PDB entry 4YH7 | X-ray diffraction, 4.40 A resolution (low resolution: residue-level contacts below are approximate; hydrogen-bond / salt-bridge calls are withheld) | chains A and B

== Chain A ==
Name: Receptor-type tyrosine-protein phosphatase delta
From: Mus musculus
Notes: EC 3.1.3.48
UniProt: Q64487 (PTPRD_MOUSE), isoform Q64487-12; residues 28-861 here correspond to UniProt positions 21-854 (UniProt number = residue number - 7)
Sequence (841 residues; numbered 28 to 868; the number before each row is that of its first residue):
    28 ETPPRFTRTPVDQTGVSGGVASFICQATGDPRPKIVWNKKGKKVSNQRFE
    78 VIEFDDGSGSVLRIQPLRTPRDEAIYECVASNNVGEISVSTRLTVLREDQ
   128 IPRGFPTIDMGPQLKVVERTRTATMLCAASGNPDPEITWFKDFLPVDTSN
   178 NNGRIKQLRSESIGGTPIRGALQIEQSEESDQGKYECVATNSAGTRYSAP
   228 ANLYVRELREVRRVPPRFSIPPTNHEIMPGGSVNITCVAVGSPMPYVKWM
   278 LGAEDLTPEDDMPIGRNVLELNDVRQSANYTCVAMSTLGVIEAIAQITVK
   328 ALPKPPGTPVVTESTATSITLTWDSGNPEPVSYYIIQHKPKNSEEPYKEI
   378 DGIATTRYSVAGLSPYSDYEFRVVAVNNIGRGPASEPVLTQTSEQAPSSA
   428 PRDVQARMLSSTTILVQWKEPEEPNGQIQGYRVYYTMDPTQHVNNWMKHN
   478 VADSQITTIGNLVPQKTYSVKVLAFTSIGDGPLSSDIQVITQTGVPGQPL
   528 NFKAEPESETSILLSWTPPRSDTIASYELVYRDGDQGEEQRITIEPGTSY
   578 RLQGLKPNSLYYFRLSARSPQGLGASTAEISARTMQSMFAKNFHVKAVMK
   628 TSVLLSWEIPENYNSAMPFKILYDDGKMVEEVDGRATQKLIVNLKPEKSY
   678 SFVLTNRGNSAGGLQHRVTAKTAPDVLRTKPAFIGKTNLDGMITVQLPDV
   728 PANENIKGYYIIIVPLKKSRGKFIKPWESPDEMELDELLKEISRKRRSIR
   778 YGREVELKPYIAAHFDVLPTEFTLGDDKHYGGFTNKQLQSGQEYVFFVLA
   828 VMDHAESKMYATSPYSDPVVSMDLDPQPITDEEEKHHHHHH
Unresolved in the structure: 613-868
Cystine bridges: Cys52-Cys105, Cys264-Cys309
Construct notes: expression tag (862-868)
UniProt features mapped onto this chain:
  - region: Glu188 to Arg196 (Mini-exon peptide A9), Glu234 to Glu237 (Mini-exon peptide B)
  - site: Tyr273 (Required for interaction with IL1RAP)
  - glycosylation (N-linked (GlcNAc...) asparagine): Asn261, Asn306
From the paper describing this entry:
  - mutagenesis - R75A: decreased signaling

== Chain B ==
Name: Interleukin-1 receptor accessory protein-like 1
From: Mus musculus
UniProt: P59823 (IRPL1_MOUSE); residue numbers follow UniProt; this construct covers 19-352
Sequence (348 residues; numbered 12 to 359; the number before each row is that of its first residue):
    12 AQPAARDLKVVTKRGSADGCTDWSVDIKKYQVLVGEPVRIKCALFYGYIR
    62 TNYSLAQSAGLSLMWYKSSGPGDFEEPIAFDGSRMSKEEDSIWFRPTLLQ
   112 DSGLYACVIRNSTYCMKVSISLTVGENDTGLCYNSKMKYFEKAELSKSKE
   162 ISCRDIEDFLLPTREPEILWYKECRTKAWRPSIVFKRDTLLIKEVKEDDI
   212 GNYTCELKYGGFVVRRTTELTVTAPLTDKPPKLLYPMESKLTVQETQLGG
   262 SANLTCRAFFGYSGDVSPLIYWMKGEKFIEDLDENRVWESDIRILKEHLG
   312 EQEVSISLIVDSVEEGDLGNYSCYVENGNGRRHASVLLHKRKHHHHHH
Unresolved in the structure: 12-30, 172-175, 359
Cystine bridges: Cys31-Cys126, Cys53-Cys118, Cys143-Cys185, Cys164-Cys216, Cys267-Cys334
Covalent attachments: N-acetylglucosamine (NAG) linked to Asn122, Asn138, Asn213, Asn264
Construct notes: expression tag (12-18, 353-359)
UniProt features mapped onto this chain:
  - site: Trp34 (Essential for interaction with PTPRD)
  - glycosylation (N-linked (GlcNAc...) asparagine): Asn63, Asn122, Asn138, Asn213, Asn264, Asn331
  - mutagenesis: Trp34 (W34A: Abolishes Interaction with PTPRD. Abolishes synaptogenesis), Asp37 (D37A: Decreases affinity for PTPRD. Significantly decreases synaptogenesis), Met75 to Tyr77 (Decreases affinity for PTPRD; when associated with 88-A--A-91. Significantly decreases synaptogenesis; when associated with 88-A--A-91), Pro88 to Phe91 (Decreases affinity for PTPRD; when associated with 75-A--A-77. Significantly decreases synaptogenesis; when associated with 88-A--A-91), Asp292 (D292A: Decreases affinity for PTPRD. Significantly decreases synaptogenesis)

== Interface between chain A and chain B ==
Contacting residue pairs (47; chain A residue first):
  Arg95(A) with Glu291(B)
  Arg98(A) with Phe289(B); Glu291(B)
  Arg124(A) with Leu280(B)
  Asp126(A) with Val277(B)
  Asp136(A) with Ile38(B)
  Met137(A) with Lys40(B)
  Thr151(A) with Asp33(B)
  Leu153(A) with Trp34(B); Val36(B)
  Glu188(A) with Gly58(B); Tyr59(B); Arg61(B)
  Ser189(A) with Arg61(B)
  Ile190(A) with Gly58(B); Arg61(B)
  Thr193(A) with Gly58(B)
  Arg196(A) with Trp34(B); Asp37(B); Ile38(B); Tyr59(B)
  Arg240(A) with Phe85(B)
  Ser269(A) with Phe85(B)
  Pro270(A) with Tyr77(B); Phe85(B); Glu86(B); Pro88(B)
  Met271(A) with Pro88(B)
  Tyr273(A) with Met75(B); Trp76(B); Pro88(B); Ile89(B)
  Glu286(A) with Gln68(B); Leu72(B); Lys98(B)
  Asp287(A) with Tyr64(B); Gln68(B); Lys98(B); Glu100(B)
  Ile291(A) with Pro88(B); Ile89(B)
  Met312(A) with Ser73(B); Tyr77(B)
  Ser313(A) with Tyr77(B); Arg121(B)
  Thr314(A) with Arg121(B)
  Val317(A) with Arg121(B)
Other interface residues (no listed pair), chain A (29 interface residues in all): Ser187, Gly197, Ala198, Gly316
Other interface residues (no listed pair), chain B (36 interface residues in all): Cys31, Ser35, Tyr57, Ile60, Leu74, Ala90, Val119, Asn122, Ser123
Interface features reported in the paper:
  - specific contacts: Arg196(A)-Asp37(B)
  - interface residues, chain A: Pro270(A), Met271(A), Ile291(A), Thr314(A)
  - interface residues, chain B: Met75(B), Pro88(B)
  - hot spots on chain B (mutagenesis) - M75A/Y77A/P88A/F91A (19-fold): decreased binding to Receptor-type tyrosine-protein phosphatase delta (chain A)
  - hot spots on chain B (mutagenesis) - W34A: abolished binding to Receptor-type tyrosine-protein phosphatase delta (chain A)

== Summary ==
29 residues of chain A face 36 of chain B across their interface. The authors report a contact between
Arg196(A) and Asp37(B). Covalently linked N-acetylglucosamine: at Asn122(B), Asn138(B), Asn213(B) and
Asn264(B). From the paper: R75A of chain A reduces signaling; interface residues Pro270(A), Met271(A) and
Met75(B) among others; 3 substitutions were tested in all.
Chain A is Receptor-type tyrosine-protein phosphatase delta and chain B is Interleukin-1 receptor accessory
protein-like 1, both from Mus musculus; the structure, Crystal structure of PTPdelta ectodomain in complex
with IL1RAPL1, was determined by X-ray diffraction (same publication as 5Y32, 4YFD, 4YFE, 4YFG and 4YH6).
